PDB entry 1NFK | X-ray diffraction, 2.30 A resolution | chains A and B of the 4 polymer chains in the assembly

# Chain A (and B)
Molecule: Protein (nuclear factor kappa-B (nf-kb))
Organism: Mus musculus
Notes: chain B of this document is another copy of the same molecule, construct and numbering; everything in this record applies to it too
Reference sequence: P25799 (NFKB1_MOUSE); residue numbers follow UniProt; this construct covers 39-363
Sequence (325 residues; row label = number of the first residue in the row):
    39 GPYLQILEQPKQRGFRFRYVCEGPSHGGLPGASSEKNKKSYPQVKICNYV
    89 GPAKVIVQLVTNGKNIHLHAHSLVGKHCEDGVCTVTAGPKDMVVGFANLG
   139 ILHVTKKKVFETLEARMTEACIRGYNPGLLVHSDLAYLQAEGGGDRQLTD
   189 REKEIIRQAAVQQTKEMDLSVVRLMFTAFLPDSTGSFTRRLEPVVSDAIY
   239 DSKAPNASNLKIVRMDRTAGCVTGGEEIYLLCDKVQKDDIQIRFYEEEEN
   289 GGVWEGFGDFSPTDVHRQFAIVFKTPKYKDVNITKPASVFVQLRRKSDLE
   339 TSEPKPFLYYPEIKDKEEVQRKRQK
Not modelled in the structure: 351-363
Disulfide bonds: Cys116-Cys121
UniProt features mapped onto this chain:
  - motif: Gln358 to Lys363 (Nuclear localization signal)
  - modified residue: Cys59 (S-nitrosocysteine), Ser335 (Phosphoserine)
  - lipidation: Cys59 (S-(15-deoxy-Delta12,14-prostaglandin J2-9-yl)cysteine)
  - cross-link: Lys323 (Glycyl lysine isopeptide (Lys-Gly) (interchain with G-Cter in SUMO2))

# How chain A and chain B interact
Contacting residue pairs (28):
  Val251(A) - His304(B)
  Arg252(A) - Tyr267(B)  hydrogen bond
  Arg252(A) - Asp302(B)  salt bridge
  Met253(A) - Tyr267(B)
  Asp254(A) - Asp254(B)
  Asp254(A) - Tyr267(B)
  Glu265(A) - Arg252(B)  salt bridge
  Tyr267(A) - Arg252(B)
  Tyr267(A) - Met253(B)  hydrogen bond (side chain-backbone)
  Tyr267(A) - Tyr267(B)
  Tyr267(A) - Leu269(B)  hydrophobic
  Leu269(A) - Tyr267(B)  hydrophobic
  Leu269(A) - His304(B)
  Leu269(A) - Ala308(B)  hydrophobic
  Leu269(A) - Val310(B)  hydrophobic
  Cys270(A) - His304(B)  hydrogen bond (backbone-side chain)
  Asp271(A) - Arg305(B)  salt bridge
  Asp302(A) - Arg252(B)  salt bridge
  His304(A) - Val251(B)
  His304(A) - Leu269(B)
  His304(A) - Cys270(B)  hydrogen bond (side chain-backbone)
  His304(A) - Phe307(B)  hydrogen bond (side chain-backbone)
  Arg305(A) - Phe307(B)
  Phe307(A) - His304(B)  hydrogen bond (backbone-side chain)
  Phe307(A) - Arg305(B)
  Phe307(A) - Phe307(B)  hydrophobic
  Val310(A) - Arg252(B)
  Val310(A) - Leu269(B)  hydrophobic
Also at the interface, not in a pair above, chain A (15 interface residues in all): Ala308
Also at the interface, not in a pair above, chain B (15 interface residues in all): Glu265, Asp271

# Overview
The chain A/chain B interface involves 15 residues from each chain; the contacts include 6 hydrogen bonds and
4 salt bridges. Polar contacts include Arg252(A)-Asp302(B), Glu265(A)-Arg252(B) and Asp271(A)-Arg305(B).
Chain A and chain B are both Protein (nuclear factor kappa-B (nf-kb)) (Mus musculus); the structure, Structure
of the nuclear factor kappa-B (nf-kb) P50 homodimer, was determined by X-ray diffraction.
